PDB entry 7WUI | electron microscopy, 3.10 A resolution | chains A and R of the 7 polymer chains in the assembly

Chain A:
Protein: mini-Gs
Organism: Homo sapiens
Amino-acid sequence (361 residues; each row starts with the number of its first residue; note: 26 numbers in that range are skipped by the numbering (no residue carries them; nothing is unmodelled there)):
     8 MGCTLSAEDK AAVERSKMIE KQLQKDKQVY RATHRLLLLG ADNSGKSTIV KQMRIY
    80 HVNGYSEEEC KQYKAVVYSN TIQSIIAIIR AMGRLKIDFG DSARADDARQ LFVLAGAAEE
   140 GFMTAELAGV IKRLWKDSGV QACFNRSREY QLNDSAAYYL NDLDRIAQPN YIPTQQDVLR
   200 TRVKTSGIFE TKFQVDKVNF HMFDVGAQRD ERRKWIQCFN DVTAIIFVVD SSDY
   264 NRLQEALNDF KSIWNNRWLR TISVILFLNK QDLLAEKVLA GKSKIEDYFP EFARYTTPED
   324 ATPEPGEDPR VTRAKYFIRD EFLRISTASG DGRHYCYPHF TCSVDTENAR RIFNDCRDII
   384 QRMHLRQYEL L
Unresolved in the structure: 8-12, 80-203, 264-265

Chain R:
Protein: Adhesion G-protein coupled receptor G2, mCherry
Organism: Mus musculus
UniProtKB: Q8CJ12 (AGRG2_MOUSE); residues 38-891 carry their UniProt numbers (854 of 1090 residues fall inside the UniProt entry; the rest is not from it)
Amino-acid sequence (1149 residues; each row starts with the number of its first residue):
    22 MKTIIALSYI FCLVFALKEN GNSSLLSPSA ESSLVSLIPY SNGTPDAASE VLSTLNKTEK
    82 SKITIVKTFN ASGVKSQRNI CNLSSLCNDS VFFRGEIVFQ HDEDHNVTQN QDTANGTFAG
   142 VLSLSELKRS ELNKTLQTLS ETYFIVCATA EAQSTVNCTF TVKLNETMNV CAMMVTFQTV
   202 QIRPMEQCCC SPRTPCPSSP EELEKLQCEL QDPIVCLADQ PHGPPLSSSS KPVVPQATII
   262 SHVASDFSLA EPLDHALMTP STPSLTQESN LPSPQPTIPL ASSPATDLPV QSVVVSSLPQ
   322 TDLSHTLSPV QSSIPSPTTP APSVPTELVT ISTPPGETVV NTSTVSDLEA QVSQMEKALS
   382 LGSLEPNLAG EMVNRVSKLL HSPPALLAPL AQRLLKVVDA IGLQLNFSST TISLTSPSLA
   442 LAVIRVNASN FNTTTFAAQD PTNLQVSLET PPPENSIGAI TLPSSLMNNL PANDVELASR
   502 IQFNFFETPA LFQDPSLENL TLISYVISSS VTNMTIKNLT RNVTVALKHI NPSPDDLTVK
   562 CVFWDLGRNG GKGGWSSDGC SVKDKRMNET ICTCSALASF GILLDLSRTS LPPSQMMALT
   622 FITYIGCGLS SIFLSVTLVT YIAFEKIRRD YPSKILIQLC AALLLLNLIF LLDSWIALYN
   682 TRGFCIAVAV FLHYFLLVSF TWMGLEAFHM YLALVKVFNT YIRKYILKFC IVGWGIPAVV
   742 VSIVLTISPD NYGIGSYGKF PNGTPDDFCW INSNVVFYIT VVGYFCVIFL LNVSMFIVVL
   802 VQLCRIKKKK QLGAQRKTSI QDLRSIAGLT FLLGITWGFA FFAWGPVNVT FMYLFAIFNT
   862 LQGFFIFIFY CAAKENVRKQ WRRYLCCGKL FWFPEKGAIL TDTSVKRNDL SIISGHHHHH
   922 HHHGSAENLY FQGMVSKGEE DNMAIIKEFM RFKVHMEGSV NGHEFEIEGE GEGRPYEGTQ
   982 TAKLKVTKGG PLPFAWDILS PQFMYGSKAY VKHPADIPDY LKLSFPEGFK WERVMNFEDG
  1042 GVVTVTQDSS LQDGEFIYKV KLRGTNFPSD GPVMQKKTMG WEASSERMYP EDGALKGEIK
  1102 QRLKLKDGGH YDAEVKTTYK AKKPVQLPGA YNVNIKLDIT SHNEDYTIVE QYERAEGRHS
  1162 TGGMDELYK
Unresolved in the structure: 22-615, 756-767, 815-822, 846-848, 884-1170
Disulfides: Cys686-Cys770
Differences from the reference sequence: expression tag (22-37); engineered mutation Ala597 (His in Q8CJ12), Ala599 (Thr in Q8CJ12); linker (892-934)
Curated features (UniProtKB/Swiss-Prot):
  - region: Ser600 to Ser611 (Stachel)
  - binding site (3beta-hydroxyandrost-5-en-17-one): Asn860
  - glycosylation (N-linked (GlcNAc...) asparagine): Asn43, Asn77, Asn91, Asn103, Asn109, Asn127, Asn136, Asn154, Asn178, Asn186, Asn362, Asn427, Asn448, Asn453, Asn520, Asn534, Asn539, Asn543, Asn589, Asn849

Interface between chain A and chain R:
Pairs across the interface (54; chain A residue first):
  Gln31(A) with Arg724(R), hydrogen bond
  Lys34(A) with Tyr722(R)
  Gln35(A) with Tyr722(R)
  Arg38(A) with Tyr722(R)
  Ala39(A) with Asn720(R)
  His41(A) with Phe719(R)
  Lys216(A) with Asn720(R)
  Val217(A) with Phe719(R), hydrophobic; Asn720(R)
  Phe219(A) with Phe719(R), hydrophobic
  Asp323(A) with Lys811(R)
  Asp343(A) with Leu813(R)
  Leu346(A) with Gln812(R); Leu813(R)
  Arg347(A) with Leu813(R)
  Thr350(A) with Gln812(R); Leu813(R)
  Tyr358(A) with Lys810(R); Gln812(R), hydrogen bond
  Cys359(A) with Gln812(R), hydrogen bond (backbone-side chain)
  Pro361(A) with Gln812(R)
  Phe376(A) with Phe719(R), hydrophobic
  Cys379(A) with Phe719(R)
  Arg380(A) with Val716(R), hydrogen bond (side chain-backbone); Val718(R); Phe719(R)
  Asp381(A) with Lys810(R), salt bridge
  Ile383(A) with Val718(R); Phe719(R), hydrophobic
  Gln384(A) with Ala714(R); Leu715(R); Val718(R); Gln803(R), hydrogen bond
  Arg385(A) with Ile807(R)
  His387(A) with Ala714(R), hydrogen bond (side chain-backbone)
  Leu388(A) with Leu715(R), hydrophobic; Val800(R), hydrophobic; Leu804(R), hydrophobic; Ile807(R), hydrophobic
  Gln390(A) with Asp651(R); Pro653(R); Lys875(R)
  Tyr391(A) with Pro653(R); Glu707(R), hydrogen bond; His710(R); Met711(R); Tyr871(R)
  Glu392(A) with Ser826(R)
  Leu393(A) with Val800(R), hydrophobic; Leu804(R); Ser826(R); Leu830(R), hydrophobic; Tyr871(R)
  Leu394(A) with Ile807(R), hydrophobic
Interface residues without a listed pair, chain A (33 interface residues in all): Ser349, Tyr360
Interface residues without a listed pair, chain R (26 interface residues in all): Ile827

Overview:
The interface between chain A and chain R involves 33 residues on one side and 26 on the other, with 7
hydrogen bonds and 1 salt bridge. Polar contacts include Asp381(A)-Lys810(R), Gln31(A)-Arg724(R) and
Tyr358(A)-Gln812(R). From UniProt: residue binding 3beta-hydroxyandrost-5-en-17-one Asn860(R) on chain R.
Here chain A is mini-Gs (Homo sapiens) and chain R is Adhesion G-protein coupled receptor G2, mCherry (Mus
musculus). Entry 7WUI (Tethered peptide activation mechanism of adhesion GPCRs ADGRG2 and ADGRG4) was
determined by electron microscopy, deposited together with 7WUJ and 7WUQ.
